7LCQ - chain A; structure by X-ray diffraction, 2.15 A resolution.

Chain A:
Molecule: 3C-like proteinase
Organism: Severe acute respiratory syndrome coronavirus
Notes: EC 3.4.22.69
Reference sequence: P0C6X7 (R1AB_SARS); residues 1-306 here correspond to UniProt positions 3241-3546 (UniProt number = residue number + 3240)
Sequence (306 residues; row label = number of the first residue in the row):
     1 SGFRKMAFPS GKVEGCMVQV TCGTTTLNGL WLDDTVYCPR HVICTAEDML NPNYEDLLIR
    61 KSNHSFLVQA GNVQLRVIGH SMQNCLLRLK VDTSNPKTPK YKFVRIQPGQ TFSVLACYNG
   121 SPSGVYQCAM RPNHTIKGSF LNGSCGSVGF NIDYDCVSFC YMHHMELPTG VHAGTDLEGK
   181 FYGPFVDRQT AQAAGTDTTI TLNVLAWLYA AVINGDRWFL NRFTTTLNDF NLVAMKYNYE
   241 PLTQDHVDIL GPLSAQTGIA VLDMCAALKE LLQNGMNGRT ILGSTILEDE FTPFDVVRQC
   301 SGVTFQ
Disordered / not traced: 304-306
Glycans and other covalent adducts: GC373 bound form, GC376 bound form (UED) linked to Cys145
Small-molecule neighbours: GC373 bound form, GC376 bound form (UED; N~2~-[(benzyloxy)carbonyl]-N-{(2S)-1-hydroxy-3-[(3S)-2-oxopyrrolidin-3-yl]propan-2-yl}-L-leucinamide): His41, Met49, Tyr54, Phe140, Leu141, Asn142, Gly143, Ser144, His163, His164, Met165, Glu166, His172, Asp187, Arg188, Gln189
Curated features (UniProtKB/Swiss-Prot):
  - active site (For 3CL-PRO activity): His41, Cys145
  - site: Gln306 (Cleavage)
Reported in the primary citation:
  - binding site for GC373 bound form, GC376 bound form: Phe140, Asn142, Gly143, Ser144, Glu166
  - self-association interface (contacts with another copy of this molecule); pairs are residue here / residue on that copy: Ser1-Glu166 (hydrogen bond), Pro9-Pro122, Pro9-Ser123, Pro9

Summary:
GC373 bound form, GC376 bound form is covalently linked to Cys145. Curated annotation (UniProt) lists
active-site residues His41 and Cys145. From the paper: a binding site for GC373 bound form, GC376 bound form
at Phe140, Asn142 and Gly143 among others; a self-association interface involving Ser1, Pro9 and Glu166.
Chain A is 3C-like proteinase (Severe acute respiratory syndrome coronavirus); the structure, N-terminal
finger stabilizes feline drug GC376 in coronavirus 3CL protease, was determined by X-ray diffraction,
deposited together with 7LCP.
